Entry 3T82 (X-ray diffraction, 2.00 A resolution); this record covers chain A.

[Chain A]
Name: Carbonic anhydrase 2
From: Homo sapiens
Notes: EC 4.2.1.1
UniProtKB: P00918 (CAH2_HUMAN); numbering as in UniProt (aligned over 1-260)
Sequence (260 residues; each row starts with the number of its first residue):
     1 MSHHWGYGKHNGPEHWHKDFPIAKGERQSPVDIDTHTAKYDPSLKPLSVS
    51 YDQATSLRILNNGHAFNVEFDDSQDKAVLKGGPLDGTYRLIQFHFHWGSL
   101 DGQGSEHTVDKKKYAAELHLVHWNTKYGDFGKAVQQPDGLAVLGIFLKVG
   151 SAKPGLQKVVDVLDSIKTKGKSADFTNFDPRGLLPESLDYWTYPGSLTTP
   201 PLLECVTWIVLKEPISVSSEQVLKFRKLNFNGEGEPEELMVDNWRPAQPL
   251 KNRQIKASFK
Not modelled in the structure: 1-3
UniProt features mapped onto this chain:
  - active site: His-64 (Proton donor/acceptor)
  - binding site (Zn(2+)): His-94, His-96, His-119
  - binding site (substrate): Thr-198, Thr-199
  - site: Tyr-7 (Fine-tunes the proton-transfer properties of H-64), Asn-62 (Fine-tunes the proton-transfer properties of H-64), Asn-67 (Fine-tunes the proton-transfer properties of H-64), Gln-92 (Involved in the binding of some activators, including histamine and L-histidine)
  - modified residue: Ser-2 (N-acetylserine), Ser-165 (Phosphoserine), Ser-172 (Phosphoserine)
  - natural variant: Lys-18 (K18E: In Jogjakarta), Gln-92 (Q92P: In OPTB3), His-94 (H94Y: In OPTB3 loss of activity), His-107 (H107Y: In OPTB3), Gly-144 (G144R: In OPTB3), Pro-236 (P236H: In Melbourne)
  - mutagenesis: Trp-5 (W5A: Impaired activity, not rescued by 4-methylimidazole (4-MI); when associated with W-64), Tyr-7 (Y7F: Enhanced activity; Y7H: Reduced proton transfer rate), Asn-62 (N62A: Reduced activity; N62D: Strongly reduced activity; N62H: Reduced proton transfer; when associated with A-64; N62L: Reduced activity; N62T: Reduced activity; N62V: Reduced activity), His-64 (H64A: Reduced CO(2) hydrase activity, rescued by 4-methylimidazole (4-MI). Reduced proton transfer; when associated with H-62. Enhanced proton transfer; when associated with H-67 ...), Ala-65 (A65F: Reduced activity; A65S: 2-fold decrease in enzyme efficiency, as determined by kcat/KM ratio, and efficiently inhibited by chlorzolamide; when associated with Q-67), Asn-67 (N67H: Enhanced proton transfer; when associated with A-64; N67L: Reduced activity ...), His-94 (H94C/D/E/N/Q: Strongly reduced CO(2) hydrase and p-nitrophenyl acetate esterase activities, impaired stability of zinc binding), Glu-106 (E106A/Q: Strongly reduced CO(2) hydrase activity; E106D: Normal CO(2) hydrase activity), Glu-117 (E117Q: Strongly reduced activity and sulfonamide affinity), His-119 (H119D/N/Q: Reduced activity; H119E: Strongly reduced activity), Val-121 (V121A/G/I/L/S: Reduced CO(2) hydrase and p-nitrophenyl acetate esterase activities; V121K/R: Strongly reduced CO(2) hydrase and p-nitrophenyl acetate esterase activities), Val-142 (V142F/Y: Strongly impaired activity; V142G: Weakly impaired activity; V142H: Impaired activity), 4 further mutagenesis entries in UniProt
Bound ions: Zn2+: His-94, His-96, His-119 (together with 3,4-di-O-acetyl-6-O-sulfamoyl-glucose)
Small-molecule neighbours: 3,4-di-O-acetyl-6-O-sulfamoyl-glucose (SG4; 3,4-di-O-acetyl-6-O-sulfamoyl-alpha-D-glucopyranose): Asn-62, His-64, Ala-65, Asn-67, Gln-92, His-94, His-96, Glu-106, His-119, Val-121, Phe-130, Val-142, Ser-196, Leu-197, Thr-198, Thr-199, Trp-208
Reported in the primary citation:
  - binding site for 3,4-di-O-acetyl-6-O-sulfamoyl-glucose: Tyr-7, Asn-62, His-64, Asn-67, Gln-92, His-94, Val-121, Phe-130, Leu-197, Thr-198, Thr-199
  - Zn2+ coordination: His-94
  - catalytic residues: His-64 (citing earlier work)

[Overview]
Bound to chain A: 3,4-di-O-acetyl-6-O-sulfamoyl-glucose. His-94, His-96 and His-119 coordinate Zn2+. From
UniProt: active-site residue His-64, 3 Zn2+-binding residues, substrate-binding residues Thr-198 and Thr-199
and 16 mutagenesis sites. The paper reports the catalytic residue His-64; a binding site for
3,4-di-O-acetyl-6-O-sulfamoyl-glucose at Tyr-7, Asn-62 and His-64 among others.
Chain A is Carbonic anhydrase 2 (Homo sapiens); the structure, Human Carbonic Anhydrase II in complex with
Acetylated Carbohydrate Sulfamates, was determined by X-ray diffraction together with 3T83, 3T84 and 3T85 from
the same study.
